8FOK - chains A and B of the 6 polymer chains in the assembly; structure by electron microscopy, 3.56 A resolution.

Chain A:
Name: DNA primase
Source organism: Saccharomyces cerevisiae
UniProt: A0A8H4C1R0 (A0A8H4C1R0_YEASX); residue numbers follow UniProt; this construct covers 1-409
Chain sequence (409 residues; numbered 1 to 409; the number before each row is that of its first residue):
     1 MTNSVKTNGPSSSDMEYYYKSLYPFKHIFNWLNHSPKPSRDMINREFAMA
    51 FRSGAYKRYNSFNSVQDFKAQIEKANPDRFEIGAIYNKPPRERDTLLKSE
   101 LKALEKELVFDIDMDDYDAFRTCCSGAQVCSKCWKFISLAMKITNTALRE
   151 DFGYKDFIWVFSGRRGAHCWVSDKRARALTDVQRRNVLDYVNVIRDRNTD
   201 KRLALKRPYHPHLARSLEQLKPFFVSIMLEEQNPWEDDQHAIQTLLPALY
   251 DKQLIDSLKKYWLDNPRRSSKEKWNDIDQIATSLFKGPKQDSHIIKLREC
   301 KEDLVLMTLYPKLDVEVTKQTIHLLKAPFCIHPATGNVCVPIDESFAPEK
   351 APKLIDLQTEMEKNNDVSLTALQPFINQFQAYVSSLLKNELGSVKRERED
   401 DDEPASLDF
Disordered / not traced: 1-13, 52-55, 263-267, 355-374, 395-409

Chain B:
Name: DNA primase large subunit
Source organism: Saccharomyces cerevisiae
UniProt: A0A6A5PVV0 (A0A6A5PVV0_YEASX); numbering as in UniProt (aligned over 1-528)
Chain sequence (528 residues; row label = number of the first residue in the row):
     1 MFRQSKRRIASRKNFSSYDDIVKSELDVGNTNAANQIILSSSSSEEEKKL
    51 YARLYESKLSFYDLPPQGEITLEQFEIWAIDRLKILLEIESCLSRNKSIK
   101 EIETIIKPQFQKLLPFNTESLEDRKKDYYSHFILRLCFCRSKELREKFVR
   151 AETFLFKIRFNMLTSTDQTKFVQSLDLPLLQFISNEEKAELSHQLYQTVS
   201 ASLQFQLNLNEEHQRKQYFQQEKFIKLPFENVIELVGNRLVFLKDGYAYL
   251 PQFQQLNLLSNEFASKLNQELIKTYQYLPRLNEDDRLLPILNHLSSGYTI
   301 ADFNQQKANQFSENVDDEINAQSVWSEEISSNYPLCIKNLMEGLKKNHHL
   351 RYYGRQQLSLFLKGIGLSADEALKFWSEAFTRNGNMTMEKFNKEYRYSFR
   401 HNYGLEGNRINYKPWDCHTILSKPRPGRGDYHGCPFRDWSHERLSAELRS
   451 MKLTQAQIISVLDSCQKGEYTIACTKVFEMTHNSASADLEIGEQTHIAHP
   501 NLYFERSRQLQKKQQKLEKEKLFNNGNH
Disordered / not traced: 1-41, 175-179, 251-253, 300-316, 382-386, 483-493, 513-528
Ion coordination: 4Fe-4S cluster Fe: Cys336, Cys417, Cys434, Cys474
Small-molecule neighbours: 4Fe-4S cluster (SF4): Pro334, Leu335, Cys336, Cys417, Ile420, Gly433, Cys434, Pro435, Phe436, Tyr470, Thr471, Cys474, Pro500

Interface between chain A and chain B:
Contacting residue pairs (27; chain A residue first):
  Arg149(A) - Asp245(B)
  Glu150(A) - Lys244(B)
  Glu150(A) - Asp245(B)  hydrogen bond (backbone-backbone)
  Asp151(A) - Leu243(B)
  Asp151(A) - Lys244(B)
  Asp151(A) - Asp245(B)  hydrogen bond (backbone-backbone)
  Asp151(A) - Gly246(B)  hydrogen bond (backbone-backbone)
  Phe152(A) - Phe229(B)  hydrophobic
  Phe152(A) - Leu243(B)  hydrophobic
  Phe152(A) - Asp245(B)
  Phe152(A) - Gly246(B)  hydrogen bond (backbone-backbone)
  Gly153(A) - Asp245(B)
  Gly153(A) - Gly246(B)
  Tyr154(A) - Phe229(B)
  Arg175(A) - Phe229(B)
  Arg175(A) - Gly246(B)
  Gln183(A) - Glu230(B)
  Gln183(A) - Ile233(B)
  Asn186(A) - Ile233(B)
  Lys206(A) - Ala201(B)
  Lys206(A) - Phe205(B)
  His210(A) - Thr198(B)
  His210(A) - Arg239(B)  hydrogen bond (side chain-backbone)
  His210(A) - Val241(B)
  Pro211(A) - Gln194(B)
  Pro211(A) - Gln197(B)
  Pro211(A) - Thr198(B)
Also at the interface, not in a pair above, chain A (18 interface residues in all): Leu179, Asp189, Tyr190, Pro208, Tyr209, Ala214
Also at the interface, not in a pair above, chain B (19 interface residues in all): Ser200, Val236, Gly237, Phe242, Tyr247

Summary:
Chain A and chain B form an interface of 18 and 19 residues respectively; the contacts include 5 hydrogen
bonds. Among the polar pairs are His210(A)-Arg239(B), Glu150(A)-Asp245(B) and Asp151(A)-Asp245(B). Bound to
chain B: 4Fe-4S cluster.
Here chain A is DNA primase and chain B is DNA primase large subunit, both from Saccharomyces cerevisiae.
Entry 8FOK (Cryo-EM structure of S. cerevisiae DNA polymerase alpha-primase complex in the DNA elongation
state) was determined by electron microscopy, deposited together with 8FOC, 8FOD, 8FOE, 8FOH and 8FOJ.
